Entry 8DEX (electron microscopy, 2.70 A resolution); this record covers chains I and L of the 12 polymer chains in the assembly.

# Chain I
Name: CRISPR-associated protein, CT1133 family
From: Desulfovibrio vulgaris
UniProtKB: Q72WF8 (Q72WF8_DESVH); residues 1-612 here = UniProt positions 1-612
Chain sequence (612 residues; numbered 1 to 612; the number before each row is that of its first residue):
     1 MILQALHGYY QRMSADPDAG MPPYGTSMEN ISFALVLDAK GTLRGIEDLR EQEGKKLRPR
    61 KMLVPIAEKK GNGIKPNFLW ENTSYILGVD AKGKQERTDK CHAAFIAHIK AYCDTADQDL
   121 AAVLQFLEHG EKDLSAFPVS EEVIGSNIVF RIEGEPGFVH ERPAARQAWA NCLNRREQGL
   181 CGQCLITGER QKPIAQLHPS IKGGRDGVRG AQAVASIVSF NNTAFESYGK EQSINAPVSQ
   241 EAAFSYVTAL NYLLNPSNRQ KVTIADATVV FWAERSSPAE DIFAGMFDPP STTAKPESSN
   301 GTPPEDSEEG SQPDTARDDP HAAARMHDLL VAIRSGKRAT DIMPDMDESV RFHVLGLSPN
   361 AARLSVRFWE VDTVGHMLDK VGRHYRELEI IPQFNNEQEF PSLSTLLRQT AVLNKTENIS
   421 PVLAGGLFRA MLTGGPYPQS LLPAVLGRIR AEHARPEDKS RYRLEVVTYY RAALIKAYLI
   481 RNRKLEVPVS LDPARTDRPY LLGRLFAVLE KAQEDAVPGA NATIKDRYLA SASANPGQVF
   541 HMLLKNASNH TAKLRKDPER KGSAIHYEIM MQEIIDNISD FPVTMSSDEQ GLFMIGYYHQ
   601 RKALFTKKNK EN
Unresolved in the structure: 25-179, 291-324, 428, 562, 609-612

# Chain L
Molecule: 48-nt RNA strand
From: Desulfovibrio vulgaris
Sequence (48 nucleotides; row label = number of the first residue in the row):
     2 GGAUUGAAAC GCCAUGCUCA GGCUGGCGAG UGCGCGCCAC UCAUCAAG

# Interface between chain I and chain L
Pairs across the interface (9):
  Ala-224(I) / A9(L)  hydrogen bond to the base
  Glu-226(I) / A8(L)  hydrogen bond to the base
  Ser-227(I) / G7(L)  hydrogen bond to the base
  Ser-227(I) / A8(L)  base contact
  Tyr-228(I) / A4(L)  sugar contact
  Tyr-228(I) / U6(L)  hydrogen bond to the phosphate
  Tyr-228(I) / G7(L)  stacking on the base
  Asn-235(I) / U6(L)  base contact
  Pro-237(I) / U6(L)  base contact
Other interface residues (no listed pair), chain L (7 interface residues in all): U5, A10

# In short
Chain I and chain L form an interface of 6 and 7 residues respectively; the contacts include 4 hydrogen bonds
and 1 aromatic stacking contact. Polar contacts include Ala-224(I)/A9(L), Glu-226(I)/A8(L) and
Ser-227(I)/G7(L).
Chain I is CRISPR-associated protein, CT1133 family and chain L is a 48-nt RNA strand, both from Desulfovibrio
vulgaris; the structure, type I-C Cascade, was determined by electron microscopy, deposited together with
8DEJ, 8DFA, 8DFS and 8DFO.
